Entry 9E0O (electron microscopy, 2.00 A resolution); this record covers chains A and G of the 10 polymer chains in the assembly.

# Chain A (and G)
Name: Lysine decarboxylase, inducible
From: Hafnia alvei ATCC 51873
Notes: chain G of this document is another copy of the same molecule, construct and numbering; everything in this record applies to it too
Reference sequence: G9Y9L1 (G9Y9L1_HAFAL); residue numbers follow UniProt; this construct covers 1-710
Amino-acid sequence (710 residues; numbered 1 to 710; the number before each row is that of its first residue):
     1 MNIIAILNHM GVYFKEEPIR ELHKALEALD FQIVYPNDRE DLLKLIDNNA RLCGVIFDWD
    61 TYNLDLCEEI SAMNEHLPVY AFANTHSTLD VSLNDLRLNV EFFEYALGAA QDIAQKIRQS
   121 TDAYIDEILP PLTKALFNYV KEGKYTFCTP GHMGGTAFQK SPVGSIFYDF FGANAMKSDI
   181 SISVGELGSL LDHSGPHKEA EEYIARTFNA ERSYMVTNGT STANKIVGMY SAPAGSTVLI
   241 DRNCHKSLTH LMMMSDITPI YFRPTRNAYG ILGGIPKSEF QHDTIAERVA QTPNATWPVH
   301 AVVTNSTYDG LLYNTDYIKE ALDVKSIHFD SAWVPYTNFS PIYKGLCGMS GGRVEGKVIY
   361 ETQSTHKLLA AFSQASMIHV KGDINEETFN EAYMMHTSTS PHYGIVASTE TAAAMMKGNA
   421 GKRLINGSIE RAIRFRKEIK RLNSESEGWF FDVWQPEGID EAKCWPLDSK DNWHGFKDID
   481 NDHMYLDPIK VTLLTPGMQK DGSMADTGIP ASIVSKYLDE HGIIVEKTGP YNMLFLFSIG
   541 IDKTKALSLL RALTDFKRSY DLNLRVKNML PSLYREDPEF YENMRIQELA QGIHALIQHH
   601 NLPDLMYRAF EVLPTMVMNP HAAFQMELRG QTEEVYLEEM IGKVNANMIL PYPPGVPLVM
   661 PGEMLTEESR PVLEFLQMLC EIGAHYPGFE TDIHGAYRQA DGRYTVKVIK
Residues lining bound ligands:
  - A1BD1 ((2R)-6-amino-2-[(2E)-2-({3-hydroxy-2-methyl-5-[(phosphonooxy)methyl]pyridin-4-yl}methylidene)hydrazin-1-yl]hexanoic acid), molecule 1: Cys148, Thr149, Ser181, Ile182, Ser183, Ser398, Thr399, Ser400
  - A1BD1, molecule 2: Asn218, Gly219, Thr220, Ser221, Asn224, His245, Lys246, Ser247, Thr304, Tyr308, Asp330, Ala332, Trp333, Ser364, His366, Lys367, Glu526, Tyr652

# Chain A / chain G interface
Contacting residue pairs (258; chain A residue first):
  Met1(A) - Pro162(G)
  Met1(A) - Ser165(G)
  Met1(A) - Ile166(G)  hydrophobic
  Ala50(A) - Gln159(G)
  Ala50(A) - Ser161(G)
  Ala50(A) - Pro162(G)
  Arg51(A) - Gln159(G)  hydrogen bond
  Arg51(A) - Tyr168(G)
  Asn74(A) - Pro162(G)
  Tyr124(A) - Pro162(G)
  Ile125(A) - Ile166(G)  hydrophobic
  Ile128(A) - Pro162(G)  hydrophobic
  Ile128(A) - Val163(G)
  Ile128(A) - Ile166(G)  hydrophobic
  Leu129(A) - Val163(G)  hydrophobic
  Phe137(A) - Phe170(G)  hydrophobic
  Val140(A) - Phe170(G)  hydrophobic
  Lys144(A) - Asp519(G)  salt bridge
  Lys144(A) - Gly522(G)
  Lys144(A) - Ile523(G)
  Lys144(A) - Ile524(G)
  Tyr145(A) - Gly522(G)  hydrogen bond (backbone-backbone)
  Tyr145(A) - Ile523(G)
  Tyr145(A) - Ile524(G)  hydrogen bond (backbone-backbone)
  Tyr145(A) - Thr544(G)
  Tyr145(A) - Lys545(G)
  Tyr145(A) - Ser548(G)
  Thr146(A) - Ile524(G)
  Thr146(A) - Ile541(G)
  Phe147(A) - Ile524(G)  hydrogen bond (backbone-backbone)
  Phe147(A) - Glu526(G)
  Phe147(A) - Phe535(G)  hydrophobic
  Phe147(A) - Leu536(G)  hydrogen bond (backbone-backbone)
  Phe147(A) - Phe537(G)  hydrophobic
  Phe147(A) - Ile541(G)  hydrophobic
  Phe147(A) - Lys545(G)
  Phe147(A) - Leu549(G)  hydrophobic
  Cys148(A) - Ile524(G)  hydrophobic
  Cys148(A) - Val525(G)
  Cys148(A) - Glu526(G)
  Thr149(A) - Trp333(G)
  Thr149(A) - Lys367(G)
  Thr149(A) - Glu526(G)  hydrogen bond (backbone-side chain)
  Thr149(A) - Leu536(G)
  Pro150(A) - His366(G)
  Pro150(A) - Lys367(G)
  Gly151(A) - His366(G)  hydrogen bond (backbone-backbone)
  Gly151(A) - Lys367(G)  hydrogen bond (backbone-backbone)
  Gly151(A) - Leu369(G)
  Gly151(A) - Ser538(G)  hydrogen bond (backbone-side chain)
  Gly151(A) - Gly540(G)
  His152(A) - Leu369(G)
  His152(A) - Ala370(G)
  His152(A) - Ala371(G)
  Met153(A) - Leu536(G)
  Met153(A) - Ser538(G)
  Met153(A) - Gly540(G)
  Met153(A) - Ile541(G)  hydrophobic
  Met153(A) - Lys545(G)  hydrogen bond (backbone-side chain)
  Thr156(A) - Gly540(G)  hydrogen bond (side chain-backbone)
  Thr156(A) - Lys545(G)  hydrogen bond
  Ala157(A) - Met415(G)
  Ala157(A) - Ile539(G)
  Ala157(A) - Gly540(G)
  Phe158(A) - Ala370(G)
  Phe158(A) - Met415(G)  hydrophobic
  Gln159(A) - Ala50(G)
  Gln159(A) - Arg51(G)
  Lys160(A) - Ala50(G)
  Lys160(A) - Leu424(G)
  Lys160(A) - Asp542(G)  salt bridge
  Ser161(A) - Ala50(G)
  Ser161(A) - Met415(G)
  Ser161(A) - Leu424(G)
  Pro162(A) - Met1(G)
  Pro162(A) - Ala50(G)
  Pro162(A) - Asn74(G)
  Pro162(A) - Tyr124(G)
  Pro162(A) - Ile128(G)  hydrophobic
  Val163(A) - Ile128(G)
  Val163(A) - Leu129(G)  hydrophobic
  Val163(A) - Ala414(G)
  Val163(A) - Met415(G)  hydrophobic
  Gly164(A) - Met415(G)
  Ser165(A) - Met1(G)
  Ser165(A) - Arg51(G)
  Ile166(A) - Met1(G)  hydrophobic
  Ile166(A) - Ile125(G)  hydrophobic
  Ile166(A) - Ile128(G)  hydrophobic
  Phe167(A) - Phe372(G)  hydrophobic
  Phe167(A) - Ala407(G)
  Phe167(A) - Ser408(G)
  Phe167(A) - Thr411(G)
  Tyr168(A) - Arg51(G)
  Phe170(A) - Phe137(G)  hydrophobic
  Phe170(A) - Asn174(G)  hydrogen bond (backbone-side chain)
  Phe170(A) - Ser178(G)
  Phe171(A) - Phe171(G)
  Phe171(A) - Ser178(G)
  Phe171(A) - Gly404(G)
  Asn174(A) - Phe170(G)  hydrogen bond (side chain-backbone)
  Met176(A) - Phe372(G)  hydrophobic
  Ser178(A) - Phe170(G)
  Ser178(A) - Phe171(G)
  Asp179(A) - Ala371(G)
  Asp179(A) - Phe372(G)
  Asp179(A) - Ser373(G)  hydrogen bond
  Ile180(A) - Ser373(G)
  Ser183(A) - Ile524(G)
  Ser183(A) - Val525(G)
  Ser183(A) - Glu526(G)  hydrogen bond (side chain-backbone)
  Asp192(A) - His694(G)  salt bridge
  Thr217(A) - Gln374(G)  hydrogen bond (backbone-side chain)
  Asn218(A) - Asn218(G)
  Asn218(A) - His396(G)  hydrogen bond (side chain-backbone)
  Asn218(A) - Ser398(G)
  Gly219(A) - Ser398(G)
  Ser221(A) - Ser398(G)
  Ser221(A) - Thr399(G)
  Lys225(A) - Met395(G)  hydrogen bond (side chain-backbone)
  Met229(A) - Met254(G)  hydrophobic
  Met229(A) - Leu628(G)
  Pro233(A) - Gln625(G)
  Ala234(A) - Gln625(G)  hydrogen bond (backbone-side chain)
  Ala234(A) - Arg629(G)  hydrogen bond (backbone-side chain)
  His245(A) - Thr399(G)  hydrogen bond
  Lys246(A) - Thr399(G)
  His250(A) - Met394(G)
  His250(A) - Met395(G)
  Met253(A) - Met395(G)  hydrophobic
  Met254(A) - Met229(G)  hydrophobic
  Met254(A) - Met395(G)  hydrophobic
  Met254(A) - His396(G)
  Trp333(A) - Thr149(G)
  His366(A) - Pro150(G)
  His366(A) - Gly151(G)  hydrogen bond (backbone-backbone)
  His366(A) - Ser400(G)
  Lys367(A) - Thr149(G)
  Lys367(A) - Pro150(G)
  Lys367(A) - Gly151(G)  hydrogen bond (backbone-backbone)
  Lys367(A) - Ser400(G)  hydrogen bond
  Leu369(A) - Gly151(G)
  Leu369(A) - His152(G)
  Ala370(A) - His152(G)
  Ala370(A) - Phe158(G)
  Ala371(A) - His152(G)
  Ala371(A) - Asp179(G)
  Phe372(A) - Phe167(G)  hydrophobic
  Phe372(A) - Phe171(G)  hydrophobic
  Phe372(A) - Met176(G)  hydrophobic
  Phe372(A) - Asp179(G)
  Ser373(A) - Asp179(G)  hydrogen bond
  Ser373(A) - Ile180(G)
  Ser373(A) - Ser400(G)
  Ser373(A) - Pro401(G)
  Ser373(A) - His402(G)
  Gln374(A) - Thr217(G)  hydrogen bond
  Gln374(A) - Gln374(G)
  Gln374(A) - Ser400(G)
  Gln374(A) - Pro401(G)
  Gln374(A) - His402(G)  hydrogen bond (side chain-backbone)
  Asn385(A) - Lys707(G)
  Glu387(A) - Tyr697(G)
  Thr388(A) - Glu627(G)  hydrogen bond
  Thr388(A) - Leu628(G)
  Thr388(A) - Lys707(G)
  Glu391(A) - Asn647(G)
  Met394(A) - Lys246(G)
  Met394(A) - His250(G)
  Met395(A) - Lys225(G)  hydrogen bond (backbone-side chain)
  Met395(A) - His250(G)
  Met395(A) - Met253(G)  hydrophobic
  Met395(A) - Met254(G)
  Met395(A) - Phe624(G)  hydrophobic
  His396(A) - Asn218(G)  hydrogen bond (backbone-side chain)
  His396(A) - Met254(G)
  Ser398(A) - Asn218(G)
  Ser398(A) - Gly219(G)
  Ser398(A) - Ser221(G)
  Thr399(A) - Ser221(G)
  Thr399(A) - His245(G)  hydrogen bond
  Thr399(A) - Lys246(G)
  Ser400(A) - His366(G)
  Ser400(A) - Lys367(G)  hydrogen bond
  Ser400(A) - Ser373(G)
  Ser400(A) - Gln374(G)
  Pro401(A) - Ser373(G)  hydrogen bond (backbone-side chain)
  Pro401(A) - Gln374(G)
  His402(A) - Phe372(G)
  His402(A) - Ser373(G)
  His402(A) - Gln374(G)  hydrogen bond (backbone-side chain)
  His402(A) - Ile405(G)
  Gly404(A) - Phe171(G)
  Ile405(A) - His402(G)
  Ala407(A) - Phe167(G)
  Ser408(A) - Phe167(G)
  Thr411(A) - Phe167(G)
  Ala414(A) - Val163(G)
  Met415(A) - Ala157(G)
  Met415(A) - Phe158(G)  hydrophobic
  Met415(A) - Ser161(G)
  Met415(A) - Val163(G)  hydrophobic
  Met415(A) - Gly164(G)
  Leu424(A) - Lys160(G)
  Leu424(A) - Ser161(G)
  Asp519(A) - Lys144(G)  salt bridge
  Gly522(A) - Lys144(G)
  Gly522(A) - Tyr145(G)  hydrogen bond (backbone-backbone)
  Ile523(A) - Lys144(G)
  Ile523(A) - Tyr145(G)
  Ile524(A) - Lys144(G)
  Ile524(A) - Tyr145(G)  hydrogen bond (backbone-backbone)
  Ile524(A) - Thr146(G)
  Ile524(A) - Phe147(G)  hydrogen bond (backbone-backbone)
  Ile524(A) - Cys148(G)  hydrophobic
  Ile524(A) - Ser183(G)
  Val525(A) - Cys148(G)
  Val525(A) - Ser183(G)
  Glu526(A) - Phe147(G)
  Glu526(A) - Cys148(G)
  Glu526(A) - Thr149(G)  hydrogen bond (side chain-backbone)
  Glu526(A) - Ser183(G)  hydrogen bond (backbone-side chain)
  Phe535(A) - Phe147(G)  hydrophobic
  Leu536(A) - Phe147(G)  hydrogen bond (backbone-backbone)
  Leu536(A) - Thr149(G)
  Leu536(A) - Met153(G)
  Phe537(A) - Phe147(G)  hydrophobic
  Ser538(A) - Gly151(G)  hydrogen bond (side chain-backbone)
  Ser538(A) - Met153(G)
  Ile539(A) - Ala157(G)
  Gly540(A) - Gly151(G)
  Gly540(A) - Met153(G)
  Gly540(A) - Thr156(G)  hydrogen bond (backbone-side chain)
  Gly540(A) - Ala157(G)
  Ile541(A) - Thr146(G)
  Ile541(A) - Phe147(G)  hydrophobic
  Ile541(A) - Met153(G)  hydrophobic
  Asp542(A) - Lys160(G)  salt bridge
  Thr544(A) - Tyr145(G)
  Lys545(A) - Tyr145(G)
  Lys545(A) - Phe147(G)
  Lys545(A) - Met153(G)  hydrogen bond (side chain-backbone)
  Lys545(A) - Thr156(G)  hydrogen bond
  Ser548(A) - Tyr145(G)
  Leu549(A) - Phe147(G)  hydrophobic
  Phe624(A) - Met395(G)  hydrophobic
  Gln625(A) - Pro233(G)
  Gln625(A) - Ala234(G)  hydrogen bond (side chain-backbone)
  Glu627(A) - Thr388(G)  hydrogen bond
  Leu628(A) - Met229(G)
  Leu628(A) - Pro233(G)  hydrophobic
  Leu628(A) - Thr388(G)
  Arg629(A) - Ala234(G)
  Asn647(A) - Glu391(G)
  His694(A) - Asp192(G)  salt bridge
  Tyr697(A) - Glu387(G)
  Lys707(A) - Asn385(G)
  Lys707(A) - Thr388(G)
Other interface residues (no listed pair), chain A (123 interface residues in all): Pro130, Thr133, Asp169, Ala175, Val184, Glu186, Leu191, Tyr230, Leu368, Tyr403, Ala420, Ala546
Other interface residues (no listed pair), chain G (123 interface residues in all): Pro130, Thr133, Val140, Asp169, Ala175, Val184, Glu186, Tyr230, Leu368, Tyr403, Ala420, Leu518, Ala546

# Overview
Chain A and chain G each contribute 123 residues to their interface, with 47 hydrogen bonds and 6 salt
bridges. Polar contacts include Lys144(A)-Asp519(G), Lys160(A)-Asp542(G) and Asp192(A)-His694(G). Ligands of
chain A: compound A1BD1.
Chain A and chain G are both Lysine decarboxylase, inducible (Hafnia alvei ATCC 51873); the structure, CryoEM
structure of inducible Lysine decarboxylase from Hafnia alvei L-hydrazino-Lysine analog at 2.04 Angstrom
resolution, was determined by electron microscopy, deposited together with 9DUI, 9E0Q, 9E0M and 9GNS.
